Entry 7KC0 (electron microscopy, 3.20 A resolution); this record covers chains P and A of the 8 polymer chains in the assembly.

Chain P:
Molecule: 25-nt DNA strand
Sequence (25 nucleotides; each row starts with the number of its first residue):
     1 AGCTATGACC ATGATTACGA ATTGC
Unresolved in the structure: 1-4

Chain A:
Name: DNA polymerase
Organism: Saccharomyces cerevisiae
Notes: EC 2.7.7.7
UniProtKB: A0A6A5Q0V0 (A0A6A5Q0V0_YEASX); residue numbers follow UniProt; this construct covers 1-1097
Chain sequence (1097 residues; row label = number of the first residue in the row):
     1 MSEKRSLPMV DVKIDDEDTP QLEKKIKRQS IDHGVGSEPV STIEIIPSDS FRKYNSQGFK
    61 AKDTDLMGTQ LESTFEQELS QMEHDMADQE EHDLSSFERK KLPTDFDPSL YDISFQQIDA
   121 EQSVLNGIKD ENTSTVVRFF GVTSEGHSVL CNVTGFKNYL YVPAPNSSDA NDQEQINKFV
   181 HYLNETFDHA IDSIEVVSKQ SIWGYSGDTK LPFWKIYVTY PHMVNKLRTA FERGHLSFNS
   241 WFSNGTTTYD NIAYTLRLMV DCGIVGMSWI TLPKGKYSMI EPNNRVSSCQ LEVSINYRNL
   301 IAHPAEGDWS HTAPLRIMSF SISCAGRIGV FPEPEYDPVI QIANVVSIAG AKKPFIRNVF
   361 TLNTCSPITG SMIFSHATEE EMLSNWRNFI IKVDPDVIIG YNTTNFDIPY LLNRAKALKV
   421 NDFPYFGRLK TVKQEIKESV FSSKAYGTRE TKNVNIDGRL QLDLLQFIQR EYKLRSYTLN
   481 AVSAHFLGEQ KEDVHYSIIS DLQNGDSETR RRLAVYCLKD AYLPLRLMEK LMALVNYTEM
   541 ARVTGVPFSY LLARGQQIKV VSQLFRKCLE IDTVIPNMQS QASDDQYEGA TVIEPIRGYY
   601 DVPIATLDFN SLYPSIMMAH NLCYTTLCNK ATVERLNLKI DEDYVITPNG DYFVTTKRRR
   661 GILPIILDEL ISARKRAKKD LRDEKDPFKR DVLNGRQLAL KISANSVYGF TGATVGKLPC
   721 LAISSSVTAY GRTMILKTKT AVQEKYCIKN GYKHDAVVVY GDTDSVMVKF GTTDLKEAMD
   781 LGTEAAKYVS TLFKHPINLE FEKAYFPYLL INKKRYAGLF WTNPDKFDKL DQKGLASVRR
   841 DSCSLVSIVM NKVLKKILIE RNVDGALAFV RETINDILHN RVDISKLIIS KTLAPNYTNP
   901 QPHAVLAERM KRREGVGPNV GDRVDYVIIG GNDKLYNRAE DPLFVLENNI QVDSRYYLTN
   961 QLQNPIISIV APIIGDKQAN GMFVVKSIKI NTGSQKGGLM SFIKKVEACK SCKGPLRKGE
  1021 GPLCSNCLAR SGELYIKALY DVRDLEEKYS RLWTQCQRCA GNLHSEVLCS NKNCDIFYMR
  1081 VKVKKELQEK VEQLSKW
Unresolved in the structure: 1-93
Construct notes: conflict Met86 (Ile in A0A6A5Q0V0), Ser321 (Asp in A0A6A5Q0V0), Ser323 (Glu in A0A6A5Q0V0), Pro367 (His in A0A6A5Q0V0)
Ion coordination: Mg2+ site 1: Asp608, Phe609, Asp764 (together with 2',3'-dideoxy-thymidine-5'-triphosphate); Mg2+ site 2: Asp764 (together with 2',3'-dideoxy-thymidine-5'-triphosphate); Zn2+: Cys1009, Cys1012, Cys1024, Cys1027; 4Fe-4S cluster Fe: Cys1056, Cys1059, Cys1069, Cys1074
Residues lining bound ligands:
  - 2',3'-dideoxy-thymidine-5'-triphosphate (D3T): Asp608, Phe609, Asn610, Ser611, Leu612, Tyr613, Arg674, Lys678, Lys701, Ile702, Asn705, Tyr708, Asp764, Glu800
  - 4Fe-4S cluster (SF4): Gln490, Lys491, Glu492, Gln1055, Cys1056, Cys1059, Val1067, Cys1069, Asn1071, Cys1074, Phe1077, Arg1080
What the authors report for this chain:
  - catalytic residues: Asp407 (proposed by the authors, not directly observed)
  - conformationally variable residues (order/disorder transition): Val985 to Ala1029
  - Zn2+ coordination: Cys1009, Cys1012, Cys1024, Cys1027
  - contacts within the chain: Gly981-Val984 (hydrogen bond), Asn880-Lys989 (hydrogen bond), Asn949-Ser994 (hydrogen bond), Leu1028-Ser1031 (hydrogen bond), Arg1030-Glu1033
  - binding site for the 38-nt DNA strand: Asn812, Lys934
  - Mg2+ coordination: Asp608, Asp764
  - catalytic residues: Asp608, Asp764
  - catalytic residues: Asp762 (by similarity / conservation)

How chain P and chain A interact:
Residue-residue contacts (34; chain P residue first):
  DG19(P) with Thr898(A), hydrogen bond to the phosphate; Asn899(A), hydrogen bond to the sugar
  DA20(P) with Tyr897(A), phosphate contact; Thr898(A), hydrogen bond to the phosphate; Asn899(A), hydrogen bond to the phosphate; Gln901(A), sugar contact
  DA21(P) with Arg839(A), base contact; Thr892(A), phosphate contact; Ala894(A), phosphate contact; Tyr897(A), hydrogen bond to the phosphate; His903(A), salt bridge to the phosphate
  DT22(P) with Arg839(A), hydrogen bond to the sugar; Arg840(A), phosphate contact; Asp841(A), sugar contact; Ser890(A), phosphate contact; Lys891(A), phosphate contact; Thr892(A), hydrogen bond to the phosphate; Arg923(A), salt bridge to the phosphate
  DT23(P) with Gly834(A), phosphate contact; Val838(A), phosphate contact; Arg839(A), phosphate contact; Arg840(A), salt bridge to the phosphate
  DG24(P) with Asp762(A), phosphate contact; Lys814(A), sugar contact; Gln832(A), phosphate contact; Lys833(A), phosphate contact; Gly834(A), hydrogen bond to the phosphate; Val838(A), phosphate contact
  DC25(P) with Asp762(A), sugar contact; Thr763(A), sugar contact; Asp764(A), sugar contact; Lys814(A), sugar contact; Tyr816(A), hydrogen bond to the phosphate; Lys833(A), salt bridge to the phosphate
Other interface residues (no listed pair), chain A (25 interface residues in all): Lys473, Leu893, Asn896

In short:
The interface between chain P and chain A involves 7 residues on one side and 25 on the other, with 9 hydrogen
bonds and 4 salt bridges. Polar pairs include DG19(P)-Asn899(A), DT22(P)-Arg839(A) and DG19(P)-Thr898(A). From
the paper: catalytic residues Asp407(A), Asp608(A) and Asp764(A) among others; a binding site for the 38-nt
DNA strand at Asn812(A) and Lys934(A).
Here chain P is a 25-nt DNA strand and chain A is DNA polymerase (Saccharomyces cerevisiae). Entry 7KC0
(Structure of the Saccharomyces cerevisiae replicative polymerase delta in complex with a primer/template and
the PCNA ...) was determined by electron microscopy.
